Entry 3MD0 (X-ray diffraction, 2.45 A resolution); this record covers chain A.

Chain A:
Name: Arginine/ornithine transport system ATPase
Organism: Mycobacterium tuberculosis
UniProtKB: P63577 (Y1496_MYCTU); residue numbers follow UniProt; this construct covers 1-334
Chain sequence (355 residues; numbered -20 to 334; the number before each row is that of its first residue; numbers below 1 keep their minus sign (Met-20 is residue -20)):
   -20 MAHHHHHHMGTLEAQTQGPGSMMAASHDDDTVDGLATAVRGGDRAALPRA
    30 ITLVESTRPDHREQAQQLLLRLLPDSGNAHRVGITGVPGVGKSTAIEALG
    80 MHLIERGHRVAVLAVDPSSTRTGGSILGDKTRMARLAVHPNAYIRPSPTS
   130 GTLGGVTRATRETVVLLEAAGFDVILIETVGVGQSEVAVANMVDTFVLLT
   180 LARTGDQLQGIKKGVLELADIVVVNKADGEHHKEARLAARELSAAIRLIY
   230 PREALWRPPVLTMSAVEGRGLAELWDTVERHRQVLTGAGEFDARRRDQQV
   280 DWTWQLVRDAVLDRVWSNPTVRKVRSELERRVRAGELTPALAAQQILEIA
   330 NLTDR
Unresolved in the structure: -20 to 9, 95-110, 127-130, 159-161, 334
Differences from the reference sequence: expression tag (-20 to 0)
Ligand contacts: GDP (guanosine-5'-diphosphate): Val66, Pro67, Gly68, Val69, Gly70, Lys71, Ser72, Thr73, Glu157, Asn204, Lys205, Asp207, Ser243, Ala244, Val245

In short:
Ligands of chain A: GDP.
Chain A is Arginine/ornithine transport system ATPase (Mycobacterium tuberculosis); the structure, Crystal
structure of arginine/ornithine transport system ATPase from Mycobacterium tuberculosis bound to GDP (a
RAS-like GTPase ..., was determined by X-ray diffraction, deposited together with 4GT1, 3TK1 and 3NXS.
